Entry 6X0L (electron microscopy, 3.90 A resolution); this record covers chains O and P of the 7 polymer chains in the assembly.

== Chain O ==
Name: Histone PARylation factor 1
Source organism: Homo sapiens
Reference sequence: Q9NWY4 (HPF1_HUMAN); residue numbers follow UniProt; this construct covers 1-346
Amino-acid sequence (356 residues; row label = number of the first residue in the row; numbers below 1 keep their minus sign (Met-9 is residue -9)):
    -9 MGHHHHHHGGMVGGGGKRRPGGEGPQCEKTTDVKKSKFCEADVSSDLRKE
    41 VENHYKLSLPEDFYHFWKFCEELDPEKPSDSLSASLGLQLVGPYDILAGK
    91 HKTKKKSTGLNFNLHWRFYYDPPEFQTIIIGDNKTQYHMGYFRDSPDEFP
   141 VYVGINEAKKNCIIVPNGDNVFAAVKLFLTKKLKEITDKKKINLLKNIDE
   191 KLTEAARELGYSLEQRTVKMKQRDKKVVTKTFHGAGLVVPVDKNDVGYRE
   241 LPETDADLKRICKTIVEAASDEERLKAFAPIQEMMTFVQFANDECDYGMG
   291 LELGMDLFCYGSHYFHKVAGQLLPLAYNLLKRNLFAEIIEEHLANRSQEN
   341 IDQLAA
Disordered / not traced: -9 to 34, 95-98, 345-346
Differences from the reference sequence: initiating methionine (-9); expression tag (-8 to 0); variant Lys174 (Arg in Q9NWY4)
Curated features (UniProtKB/Swiss-Prot):
  - active site: Glu284 (Proton donor)
  - modified residue: Met1 (N-acetylmethionine), Lys19 (N6-acetyllysine), Ser97 (ADP-ribosylserine), Lys186 (N6-acetyllysine), Lys233 (N6-acetyllysine), Asp235 (PolyADP-ribosyl aspartic acid), Tyr238 (ADP-ribosyltyrosine), Glu240 (PolyADP-ribosyl glutamic acid)
  - natural variant: Lys174 (R174K: this construct carries the variant)
  - mutagenesis: Lys149 to Lys150 (Abolished interaction with PARP2, leading to destabilize the PARP2-nucleosome complex), Lys179 to Lys181 (Abolished interaction with PARP2, leading to destabilize the PARP2-nucleosome complex), Tyr238 to Arg239 (Loss of ability to bind PARP1 and histones. Abolishes PARP1 ability to mediate ADP-ribosylation), Arg239 (R239A: Strongly reduced serine ADP-ribosylation by PARP1 and PARP2. Decreases PARP1 ability to mediate tyrosine ADP-ribosylation. Promotes auto-ADP-ribosylation of PARP1), Glu243 (E243A: Does not affect serine ADP-ribosylation by PARP1 and PARP2), Phe268 (F268S: Promotes auto-ADP-ribosylation of PARP1. Abolished interaction with PARP1), Phe280 (F280A: Promotes auto-ADP-ribosylation of PARP1), Asp283 (D283A: Strongly reduced serine ADP-ribosylation by PARP1 and PARP2; D283H: Promotes auto-ADP-ribosylation of PARP1. Abolished interaction with PARP1), Glu284 (E284A: Abolished serine ADP-ribosylation by PARP1 and PARP2), Cys285 (C285H: Promotes auto-ADP-ribosylation of PARP1), Asp286 (D286A: Strongly reduced serine ADP-ribosylation by PARP1 and PARP2), Glu292 (E292A: Does not affect serine ADP-ribosylation of histones), 2 further mutagenesis entries in UniProt

== Chain P ==
Name: Poly [ADP-ribose] polymerase 2
Source organism: Homo sapiens
Notes: EC 2.4.2.30, 2.4.2.-
Reference sequence: Q9UGN5 (PARP2_HUMAN), isoform Q9UGN5-2; residues 1-570 here = UniProt positions 1-570
Amino-acid sequence (590 residues; row label = number of the first residue in the row; numbers below 1 keep their minus sign (Met-19 is residue -19)):
   -19 MGSSHHHHHHSSGLVPRGSHMAARRRRSTGGGRARALNESKRVNNGNTAP
    31 EDSSPAKKTRRCQRQESKKMPVAGGKANKDRTEDKQDESVKALLLKGKAP
    81 VDPECTAKVGKAHVYCEGNDVYDVMLNQTNLQFNNNKYYLIQLLEDDAQR
   131 NFSVWMRWGRVGKMGQHSLVACSGNLNKAKEIFQKKFLDKTKNNWEDREK
   181 FEKVPGKYDMLQMDYATNTQDEEETKKEESLKSPLKPESQLDLRVQELIK
   231 LICNVQAMEEMMMEMKYNTKKAPLGKLTVAQIKAGYQSLKKIEDCIRAGQ
   281 HGRALMEACNEFYTRIPHDFGLRTPPLIRTQKELSEKIQLLEALGDIEIA
   331 IKLVKTELQSPEHPLDQHYRNLHCALRPLDHESYEFKVISQYLQSTHAPT
   381 HSDYTMTLLDLFEVEKDGEKEAFREDLHNRMLLWHGSRMSNWVGILSHGL
   431 RIAPPEAPITGYMFGKGIYFADMSSKSANYCFASRLKNTGLLLLSEVALG
   481 QCNELLEANPKAEGLLQGKHSTKGLGKMAPSSAHFVTLNGSTVPLGPASD
   531 TGILNPDGYTLNYNEYIVYNPNQVRMRYLLKVQFNFLQLW
Disordered / not traced: -19 to 76, 196-215
Differences from the reference sequence: initiating methionine (-19); expression tag (-18 to 0)
Curated features (UniProtKB/Swiss-Prot):
  - motif (Nuclear localization signal): Lys21, Arg22, Pro35 to Arg40
  - modified residue (N6-acetyllysine): Lys37, Lys38
  - mutagenesis: Lys21 to Arg22 (Reduced localization to the nucleus. Abolished localization to the nucleus; when associated with 37-A-A-38), Lys37 to Lys38 (Reduced localization to the nucleus. Abolished localization to the nucleus; when associated with 21-A-A-22), Lys183 (K183A: Decreased poly [ADP-ribose] polymerase activity. Impaired formation of a complex with damaged DNA), His428 (H428A: Abolished trapping at DNA damage sites upon binding to PARP inhibitors (PARPi))
What the authors report for this chain:
  - binding site for the 167-nt DNA strand: Gly139 to Gly145
  - mutagenesis - R140A: abolished binding to nucleosome
  - mutagenesis - R140A: abolished catalytic activity on H3 PARylation
  - contacts within the chain: Val141-Leu254 (hydrophobic contact), Val141-Pro253 (hydrophobic contact), Lys143-Asp299
  - mutagenesis - V141D: increased catalytic activity
  - mutagenesis - V141D: abolished catalytic activity on DNA-dependent H3 PARylation
  - conformationally variable residues (helix shift, loop rearrangement): Gly139 to Gly145, Glu244, Asn248 to Thr258, Pro297 to Thr310, Glu322, Asp326

== Chain O / chain P interface ==
Pairs across the interface - 44 pairs, chain O then chain P:
  Asp232(O) - Gly538(P)
  Asp232(O) - Tyr539(P)  hydrogen bond (side chain-backbone)
  Lys233(O) - Asp537(P)  salt bridge
  Asn234(O) - Lys312(P)
  Asp235(O) - Lys312(P)  hydrogen bond (backbone-side chain)
  Val236(O) - Lys312(P)
  Val236(O) - Tyr539(P)  hydrophobic
  Tyr238(O) - Lys312(P)
  Arg239(O) - Lys312(P)
  Asp261(O) - Trp570(P)
  Lys266(O) - Leu466(P)
  Phe268(O) - Leu569(P)  hydrophobic
  Gln272(O) - Ser464(P)  hydrogen bond
  Gln272(O) - Arg465(P)  hydrogen bond
  Glu273(O) - Phe462(P)
  Thr276(O) - Asn459(P)
  Thr276(O) - Phe462(P)
  Phe277(O) - Phe462(P)  hydrophobic
  Gln279(O) - Thr380(P)
  Gln279(O) - His381(P)
  Gln279(O) - Asn459(P)
  Phe280(O) - Asn459(P)
  Phe280(O) - Tyr460(P)  hydrophobic
  Phe280(O) - Phe462(P)  hydrophobic
  Asn282(O) - Asn542(P)
  Asp283(O) - His381(P)  salt bridge
  Asp283(O) - Asn459(P)
  Asp283(O) - Asn542(P)
  Asp283(O) - Tyr543(P)
  Glu284(O) - Met443(P)
  Cys285(O) - Tyr539(P)  hydrophobic
  Cys285(O) - Thr540(P)  hydrogen bond (side chain-backbone)
  Cys285(O) - Asn542(P)
  Asp286(O) - Lys312(P)
  His303(O) - Trp570(P)
  Tyr304(O) - Leu569(P)
  Tyr304(O) - Trp570(P)
  His306(O) - Trp570(P)
  Lys307(O) - Gln568(P)
  Lys307(O) - Leu569(P)
  Lys307(O) - Trp570(P)  hydrogen bond (backbone-backbone)
  Val308(O) - Leu569(P)  hydrophobic
  Gln311(O) - Asp383(P)
  Gln311(O) - Leu567(P)
Other interface residues (no listed pair), chain O (29 interface residues in all): Tyr287, Leu319
Other interface residues (no listed pair), chain P (25 interface residues in all): Thr310, Gln319, Ala463, Leu541

== In short ==
Chain O and chain P form an interface of 29 and 25 residues respectively; the contacts include 6 hydrogen
bonds and 2 salt bridges. Among the polar pairs are Lys233(O)-Asp537(P), Asp283(O)-His381(P) and
Asp232(O)-Tyr539(P). From the paper: a binding site for the 167-nt DNA strand at Gly139(P); R140A of chain P
abolishes binding to nucleosome.
Chain O is Histone PARylation factor 1 and chain P is Poly [ADP-ribose] polymerase 2, both from Homo sapiens;
the structure, Bridging of double-strand DNA break activates PARP2/HPF1 to modify chromatin, was determined by
electron microscopy, deposited together with 6WZ5, 6WZ9, 6X0M and 6X0N.
